Entry 5M7K (X-ray diffraction, 3.50 A resolution); this record covers chains A and D of the 4 polymer chains in the assembly.

[Chain A]
Name: Photosynthetic reaction center cytochrome c subunit
Organism: Blastochloris viridis
UniProt: P07173 (CYCR_BLAVI); residues -19 to 336 here correspond to UniProt positions 1-356 (UniProt number = residue number + 20)
Chain sequence (356 residues; row label = number of the first residue in the row; numbers below 1 keep their minus sign (Met-19 is residue -19)):
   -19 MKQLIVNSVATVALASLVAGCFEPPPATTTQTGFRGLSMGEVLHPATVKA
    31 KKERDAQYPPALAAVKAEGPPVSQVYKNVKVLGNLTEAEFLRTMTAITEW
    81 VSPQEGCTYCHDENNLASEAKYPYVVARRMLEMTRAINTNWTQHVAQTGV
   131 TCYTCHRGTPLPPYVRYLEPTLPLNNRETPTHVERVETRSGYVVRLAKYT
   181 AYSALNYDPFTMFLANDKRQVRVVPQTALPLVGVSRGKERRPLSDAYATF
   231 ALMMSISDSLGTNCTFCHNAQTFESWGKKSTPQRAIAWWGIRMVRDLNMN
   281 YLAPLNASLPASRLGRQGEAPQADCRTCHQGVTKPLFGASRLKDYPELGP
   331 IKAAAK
Unresolved in the structure: -19 to 0, 333-336
Swiss-Prot annotation at these positions:
  - binding site (heme): Met74, Cys87, Cys90, His91, Met110, His124, Cys132, Cys135, His136, Met233, Cys244, Cys247, His248, Cys305, Cys308, His309
  - site: Cys1 (Not N-palmitoylated)
  - lipidation: Cys1 (S-diacylglycerol cysteine)

[Chain D]
Name: Reaction center protein H chain
Organism: Blastochloris viridis
UniProt: P06008 (RCEH_BLAVI); residues 2-258 here = UniProt positions 2-258
Chain sequence (258 residues; each row starts with the number of its first residue):
     1 MYHGALAQHLDIAQLVWYAQWLVIWTVVLLYLRREDRREGYPLVEPLGLV
    51 KLAPEDGQVYELPYPKTFVLPHGGTVTVPRRRPETRELKLAQTDGFEGAP
   101 LQPTGNPLVDAVGPASYAERAEVVDATVDGKAKIVPLRVATDFSIAEGDV
   151 DPRGLPVVAADGVEAGTVTDLWVDRSEHYFRYLELSVAGSARTALIPLGF
   201 CDVKKDKIVVTSILSEQFANVPRLQSRDQITLREEDKVSAYYAGGLLYAT
   251 PERAESLL
Unresolved in the structure: 46-60
Modified / non-standard residues: Met1 (N-formylmethionine; FME)

[Chain A / chain D interface]
Contacting residue pairs - 13 pairs, chain A then chain D:
  Thr207(A) - Tyr2(D)
  Leu209(A) - Tyr2(D)
  Leu209(A) - His3(D)
  Leu209(A) - Ala5(D)  hydrophobic
  Pro210(A) - Met1(D)
  Pro210(A) - Tyr2(D)
  Pro210(A) - His3(D)  hydrogen bond (backbone-backbone)
  Leu211(A) - Met1(D)
  Leu211(A) - Tyr2(D)  hydrophobic
  Val212(A) - Met1(D)  hydrogen bond (backbone-backbone)
  Val212(A) - Tyr2(D)
  Val212(A) - His3(D)
  Arg216(A) - His3(D)  hydrogen bond
Also at the interface, not in a pair above, chain A (7 interface residues in all): Ser215
Also at the interface, not in a pair above, chain D (5 interface residues in all): Asp11

[Overview]
The interface between chain A and chain D involves 7 residues on one side and 5 on the other; the contacts
include 3 hydrogen bonds. Polar contacts include Arg216(A)-His3(D), Pro210(A)-His3(D) and Val212(A)-Met1(D).
UniProt lists 16 heme-binding residues on chain A.
Chain A is Photosynthetic reaction center cytochrome c subunit and chain D is Reaction center protein H chain,
both from Blastochloris viridis; the structure, Blastochloris viridis photosynthetic reaction center -
RC_vir_xfel, was determined by X-ray diffraction, deposited together with 5M7J and 5M7L.
